Entry 7FIV (X-ray diffraction, 2.59 A resolution); this record covers chains A and B.

== Chain A ==
Protein: CidA_I gamma/2 protein
Source organism: Wolbachia endosymbiont of Culex pipiens
UniProtKB: A0A2K9VS01 (A0A2K9VS01_9RICK); residues 1-491 here = UniProt positions 1-491
Chain sequence (499 residues; each row starts with the number of its first residue):
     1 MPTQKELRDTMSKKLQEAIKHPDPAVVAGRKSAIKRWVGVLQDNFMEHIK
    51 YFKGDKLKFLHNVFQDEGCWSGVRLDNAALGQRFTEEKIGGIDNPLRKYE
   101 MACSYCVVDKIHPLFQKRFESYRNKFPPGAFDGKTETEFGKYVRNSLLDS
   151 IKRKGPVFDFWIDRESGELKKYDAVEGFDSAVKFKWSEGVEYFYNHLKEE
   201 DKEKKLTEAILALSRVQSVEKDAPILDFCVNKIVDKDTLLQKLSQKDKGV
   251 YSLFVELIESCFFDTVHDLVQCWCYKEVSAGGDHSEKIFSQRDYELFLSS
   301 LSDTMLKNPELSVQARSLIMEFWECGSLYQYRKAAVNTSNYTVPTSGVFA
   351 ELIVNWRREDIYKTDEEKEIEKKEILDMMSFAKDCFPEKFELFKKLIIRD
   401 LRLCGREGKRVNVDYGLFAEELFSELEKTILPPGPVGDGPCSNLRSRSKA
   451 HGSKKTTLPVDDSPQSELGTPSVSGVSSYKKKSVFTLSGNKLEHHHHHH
Unresolved in the structure: 1, 128-132, 275-287, 428-499
Construct notes: expression tag (492-499)
Reported in the primary citation:
  - specificity-determining residues: Arg118, Lys125, Asp149, Ser150, Tyr341, Thr342, Arg399, Asp400

== Chain B ==
Protein: CidB_I b/2 protein
Source organism: Wolbachia endosymbiont of Culex pipiens
UniProtKB: A0A2K9VS18 (A0A2K9VS18_9RICK); residue numbers follow UniProt; this construct covers 1-761
Chain sequence (769 residues; row label = number of the first residue in the row):
     1 MSNGDGLIRSLVDGDLEGFRQGFESFLDQCPSFLYHVSAGRFLPVFFFSM
    51 FSTAHDANILNANERVYFRFDNHGVNPRNGENRNTANLKVAVYRDGQQVV
   101 RCYSISDRPNSDGLRFSTRERNALVQEIRRQNPNLREEDLNFEQYKVCMH
   151 GKGKSQGEAIATVFEVIREKDRQGRDKFAKYSASEINLIRRLLGDHRLTI
   201 KEIEGRQLNQNQLRQLGRLVNFAQVAQGQQGIDNFMEMLASDRRQDVRDR
   251 IRREILPYITDIYNNYRQVLENNIENRNQRFEGHGFLLGFLANFSHRYTI
   301 GVDLDLSPRNSHVAFLVRHQVERENIPIVINLATRAPPYIALNRARSHAE
   351 RLHVFSFIPIHTESRNTVCVGLNFNLNLDPFSVDTVGLQQDRFPLVQRLF
   401 ECLENEGIRENIRDFLLHHLPAEIPRNAENYDRIFDCITGFAFGNSAFDR
   451 HPLELEEEDEAPITKYIFRHGDEGLRCLTMVFHAEGSDIVILHIRAHDAQ
   501 QQGAINLQTLNVNGNDVHVWEVSCTLNNQLELDIDLPNDLGLYHDYQNNN
   551 ANNFLAGDLVQVPNTENVHNTLNQVVNDGWKNIAQHRGLFQEISGALMPL
   601 VDTINVNSEDKFRSILHGTFYASDNPYKVLAMYKVGQTYSLKRGQEEEGE
   651 RVILTRITEQRLDLLLLRQPRENDLDTHPIGYVLRLANNAEEVGQQQNDA
   701 RQEIGRLKKQHRGFIPITSGNEVVLFPIVFNRDAHEAGNLILFPEGIGRE
   751 EHVHRLDRHVRLEHHHHHH
Unresolved in the structure: 1-3, 152-160, 646-648, 748-749, 759-769
Construct notes: expression tag (762-769)

== Interface between chain A and chain B ==
Contacting residue pairs - 99 pairs, chain A then chain B:
  Thr3(A) - Glu350(B)  hydrogen bond
  Gln4(A) - Glu350(B)  hydrogen bond (backbone-side chain)
  Lys5(A) - Glu350(B)
  Leu41(A) - Asn366(B)
  Leu41(A) - Thr385(B)
  Gln42(A) - Gly387(B)
  Gln42(A) - Gln389(B)  hydrogen bond
  Lys50(A) - Arg398(B)
  Tyr51(A) - Arg398(B)
  Tyr51(A) - Glu401(B)  hydrogen bond
  Tyr51(A) - Asn405(B)
  Tyr51(A) - Ile408(B)  hydrophobic
  Lys56(A) - Glu456(B)  salt bridge
  Leu96(A) - Glu458(B)
  Arg97(A) - Glu454(B)  salt bridge
  Arg97(A) - Leu455(B)  hydrogen bond (side chain-backbone)
  Arg97(A) - Glu456(B)
  Arg97(A) - Glu458(B)
  Arg97(A) - Asp459(B)  hydrogen bond (side chain-backbone)
  Arg97(A) - Glu460(B)  salt bridge
  Lys98(A) - Glu458(B)  salt bridge
  Arg118(A) - Glu458(B)
  Arg118(A) - Glu460(B)  salt bridge
  Ser121(A) - Asp459(B)  hydrogen bond
  Tyr122(A) - Pro452(B)
  Tyr122(A) - Glu460(B)
  Tyr122(A) - Pro462(B)
  Lys125(A) - Leu455(B)
  Lys125(A) - Asp459(B)  salt bridge
  Lys125(A) - Glu460(B)
  Lys125(A) - Ala461(B)
  Lys125(A) - Pro462(B)
  Lys125(A) - Glu485(B)
  Phe126(A) - Pro462(B)  hydrophobic
  Tyr142(A) - Glu566(B)  hydrogen bond
  Ser146(A) - Pro452(B)
  Leu147(A) - Glu460(B)
  Asp149(A) - Arg450(B)  salt bridge
  Asp149(A) - His451(B)
  Ser150(A) - His451(B)
  Ser150(A) - Pro452(B)
  Arg153(A) - His451(B)
  Arg153(A) - Pro452(B)  hydrogen bond (side chain-backbone)
  Lys154(A) - Glu454(B)  salt bridge
  Lys185(A) - Arg365(B)
  Val216(A) - Asp242(B)
  Val216(A) - Arg243(B)
  Gln217(A) - Glu324(B)
  Ser218(A) - Arg244(B)  hydrogen bond (backbone-side chain)
  Ser218(A) - Asn366(B)
  Lys248(A) - Arg243(B)
  Tyr251(A) - Arg243(B)
  Tyr251(A) - Gln245(B)  hydrogen bond
  Val255(A) - Gln245(B)
  Glu256(A) - Arg244(B)  salt bridge
  Glu259(A) - Arg244(B)  salt bridge
  Glu259(A) - Gln245(B)  hydrogen bond
  Arg292(A) - Arg243(B)
  Arg292(A) - Asp246(B)  salt bridge
  Arg292(A) - Asp249(B)  salt bridge
  Arg292(A) - Arg250(B)
  Arg292(A) - Arg253(B)
  Asp293(A) - Arg243(B)  salt bridge
  Leu296(A) - Arg243(B)
  Leu296(A) - Gln245(B)
  Leu296(A) - Asp246(B)
  Ser299(A) - Arg248(B)
  Ser299(A) - Asp249(B)
  Ser300(A) - Gln245(B)
  Asp303(A) - Arg248(B)  salt bridge
  Lys307(A) - Asp384(B)  salt bridge
  Asn340(A) - Gln230(B)
  Asn340(A) - Gly231(B)  hydrogen bond (side chain-backbone)
  Tyr341(A) - Gln229(B)
  Tyr341(A) - Gln230(B)
  Thr342(A) - Arg253(B)  hydrogen bond
  Thr342(A) - Glu254(B)
  Val343(A) - Arg253(B)  hydrogen bond (backbone-side chain)
  Pro344(A) - Arg253(B)
  Ser346(A) - Arg253(B)
  Glu351(A) - Arg252(B)  salt bridge
  Arg399(A) - Gln230(B)  hydrogen bond
  Arg399(A) - Pro257(B)  hydrogen bond (side chain-backbone)
  Arg399(A) - Tyr258(B)
  Arg399(A) - Asp261(B)  salt bridge
  Asp400(A) - Arg253(B)
  Arg402(A) - Leu378(B)
  Arg402(A) - Asp379(B)  hydrogen bond (backbone-backbone)
  Arg402(A) - Pro380(B)
  Leu403(A) - Pro257(B)  hydrophobic
  Leu403(A) - Pro380(B)
  Leu403(A) - Phe381(B)
  Cys404(A) - Arg252(B)
  Cys404(A) - Asp379(B)
  Cys404(A) - Phe381(B)
  Gly405(A) - Asp379(B)
  Gly405(A) - Phe381(B)  hydrogen bond (backbone-backbone)
  Gly405(A) - Ser382(B)  hydrogen bond (backbone-side chain)
  Lys409(A) - Asp379(B)  salt bridge
Interface residues without a listed pair, chain A (59 interface residues in all): Lys53, Tyr99, Ile151, Val219, Leu401, Arg406
Interface residues without a listed pair, chain B (55 interface residues in all): Asn377, Val383, Val386, Leu388, Pro394, Gln397, Glu404, Asn411
The authors on this interface:
  - interface residues, chain A: Arg118(A), Lys125(A), Asp149(A), Ser150(A), Tyr341(A), Thr342(A), Arg399(A), Asp400(A)

== Summary ==
59 residues of chain A face 55 of chain B across their interface; the contacts include 20 hydrogen bonds and
18 salt bridges. Polar contacts include Lys56(A)-Glu456(B), Arg97(A)-Glu454(B) and Arg97(A)-Glu460(B). From
the paper: interface residues Arg118(A), Lys125(A) and Asp149(A) among others; specificity determinants
Arg118(A), Lys125(A) and Asp149(A) among others.
Chain A is CidA_I gamma/2 protein and chain B is CidB_I b/2 protein, both from Wolbachia endosymbiont of Culex
pipiens; the structure, Crystal structure of the complex formed by Wolbachia cytoplasmic incompatibility
factors CidA and CidBND1-ND2 from wPip(Tunis), was determined by X-ray diffraction, deposited together with
7FIT and 7FIU.
